3G9M - chains B and C of the 4 polymer chains in the assembly; structure by X-ray diffraction, 1.61 A resolution.

== Chain B ==
Protein: Glucocorticoid receptor
Source organism: Rattus norvegicus
Reference sequence: P06536 (GCR_RAT); residue numbers follow UniProt; this construct covers 440-525
Sequence (90 residues; row label = number of the first residue in the row):
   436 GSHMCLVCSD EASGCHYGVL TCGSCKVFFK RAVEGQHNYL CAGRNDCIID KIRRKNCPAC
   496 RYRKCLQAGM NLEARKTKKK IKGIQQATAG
Disordered / not traced: 436-437, 516-525
Construct notes: expression tag (436-439)
Ion coordination: Zn2+ site 1: Cys440, Cys443, Cys457, Cys460; Zn2+ site 2: Cys476, Cys482, Cys492, Cys495
From the paper describing this entry:
  - mutagenesis - R510A, K514A: decreased binding to DNA
  - mutagenesis - K514A: unchanged signaling
  - mutagenesis - H472A, R510A: increased signaling
  - mutagenesis - H472R: decreased signaling
  - mutagenesis - G470A, N473A: decreased signaling in response to Pal
  - mutagenesis - G470A: decreased signaling in response to Tat

== Chain C ==
Molecule: 16-nt DNA strand
Sequence (16 nucleotides; numbered 1 to 16; the number before each row is that of its first residue):
     1 AAGAACATTT TGTCCG

== How chain B and chain C interact ==
Residue-residue contacts (9):
  Ser459(B) - DG12(C)  phosphate contact
  Phe463(B) - DT11(C)  phosphate contact
  Arg466(B) - DT11(C)  base contact
  Arg466(B) - DG12(C)  hydrogen bond to the base
  Arg489(B) - DG12(C)  salt bridge to the phosphate
  Lys490(B) - DT11(C)  phosphate contact
  Lys490(B) - DG12(C)  phosphate contact
  Pro493(B) - DT11(C)  phosphate contact
  Arg496(B) - DG12(C)  salt bridge to the phosphate
Also at the interface, not in a pair above, chain B (11 interface residues in all): Gly458, Lys461, Val462, Tyr474
Also at the interface, not in a pair above, chain C (4 interface residues in all): DT13, DC14

== In short ==
The interface between chain B and chain C involves 11 residues on one side and 4 on the other, with 1 hydrogen
bond and 2 salt bridges. Polar contacts include Arg466(B)-DG12(C), Arg489(B)-DG12(C) and Arg496(B)-DG12(C).
From the paper: R510A and K514A of chain B reduce binding to DNA; H472A and R510A of chain B increase
signaling; 6 substitutions were tested in all.
Chain B is Glucocorticoid receptor (Rattus norvegicus) and chain C is a 16-nt DNA strand; the structure, GR
DNA-binding domain:Sgk 16bp complex-44, was determined by X-ray diffraction together with 3FYL, 3G6P, 3G6Q,
3G6R, 3G6T, 3G6U and 8 further entries from the same study.
